8DBW - chains Y and a of the 22 polymer chains in the assembly; structure by electron microscopy, 4.10 A resolution (low resolution: residue-level contacts below are approximate; hydrogen-bond / salt-bridge calls are withheld).

# Chain Y
Protein: ATP synthase subunit b
Organism: Escherichia coli
UniProtKB: D6IFY0 (D6IFY0_ECOLX); residue numbers follow UniProt; this construct covers 1-155
Sequence (155 residues; row label = number of the first residue in the row):
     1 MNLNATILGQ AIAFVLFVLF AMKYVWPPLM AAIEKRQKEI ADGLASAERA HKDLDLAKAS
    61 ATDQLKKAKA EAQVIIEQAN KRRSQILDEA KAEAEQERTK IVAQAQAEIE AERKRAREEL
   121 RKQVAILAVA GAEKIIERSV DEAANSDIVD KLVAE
Sequence notes: conflict Ala21 (Cys in D6IFY0)

# Chain a
Protein: ATP synthase subunit a
Organism: Escherichia coli
UniProtKB: C3SL77 (C3SL77_ECOLX); numbering as in UniProt; present here: 4-26, 28-269
Sequence (266 residues; row label = number of the first residue in the row):
     4 ENMTPQDYIG HHLNNLQLDL RTFASLVDPQ NPPAYWTINI DSFMFSVVLG LLFLVLFRSV
    64 AKKATSGVPG KFQTAIELVI GFVNGSVKDM YHGKSKLIAP LALTIFVWVF LMNLMDLLPI
   124 DLLPYIAEHV LGLPALRVVP SADVNVTLSM ALGVFILILF YSIKMKGIGG FTKELTLQPF
   184 NHWAFIPVNL ILEGVSLLSK PVSLGLRLFG NMYAGELIFI LIAGLLPWWS QWILNVPWAI
   244 FHILIITLQA FIFMVLTIVY LSMASE
Sequence notes: insertion (27); conflict Tyr38 (Phe in C3SL77), Phe46 (Met in C3SL77), Met47 (Phe in C3SL77)

# Interface between chain Y and chain a
Pairs across the interface (34):
  Met1(Y) - Met6(a)
  Met1(Y) - Thr7(a)
  Met1(Y) - Pro8(a)
  Met1(Y) - Tyr11(a)
  Met1(Y) - Gly227(a)
  Leu3(Y) - Glu4(a)
  Leu3(Y) - Met6(a)
  Ala5(Y) - Trp231(a)
  Thr6(Y) - Asp124(a)
  Thr6(Y) - Ala226(a)
  Thr6(Y) - Gln234(a)
  Ile7(Y) - Tyr128(a)
  Gly9(Y) - Trp231(a)
  Gly9(Y) - Gln234(a)
  Gln10(Y) - Tyr11(a)
  Gln10(Y) - Ile123(a)
  Gln10(Y) - Asp124(a)
  Gln10(Y) - Ala226(a)
  Gln10(Y) - Gln234(a)
  Ile12(Y) - Trp231(a)
  Ile12(Y) - Trp235(a)
  Ala13(Y) - Trp235(a)
  Ala13(Y) - Asn238(a)
  Ala13(Y) - Val239(a)
  Phe14(Y) - Leu120(a)
  Phe14(Y) - Pro122(a)
  Leu16(Y) - Trp235(a)
  Leu16(Y) - Val239(a)
  Phe17(Y) - Leu120(a)
  Phe17(Y) - Ala242(a)
  Phe20(Y) - Ile243(a)
  Ala32(Y) - Leu81(a)
  Ile33(Y) - Thr77(a)
  Gln37(Y) - Val71(a)
Other interface residues (no listed pair), chain Y (17 interface residues in all): Leu8
Other interface residues (no listed pair), chain a (25 interface residues in all): Lys74, Leu121, Ile246

# In short
The interface between chain Y and chain a involves 17 residues on one side and 25 on the other.
Chain Y is ATP synthase subunit b and chain a is ATP synthase subunit a, both from Escherichia coli; the
structure, E. coli ATP synthase imaged in 10mM MgATP State3 "down" Fo classified, was determined by electron
microscopy together with 8DBP, 8DBQ, 8DBR, 8DBS, 8DBT, 8DBU and 8DBV from the same study.
